PDB entry 2Z2P | X-ray diffraction, 2.80 A resolution | chains A and D of the 4 polymer chains in the assembly

# Chain A
Name: Virginiamycin B lyase
Source organism: Staphylococcus aureus
Notes: EC 4.2.99.-
Reference sequence: P17978 (VGB_STAAU); residues 1-299 here = UniProt positions 1-299
Sequence (299 residues; row label = number of the first residue in the row):
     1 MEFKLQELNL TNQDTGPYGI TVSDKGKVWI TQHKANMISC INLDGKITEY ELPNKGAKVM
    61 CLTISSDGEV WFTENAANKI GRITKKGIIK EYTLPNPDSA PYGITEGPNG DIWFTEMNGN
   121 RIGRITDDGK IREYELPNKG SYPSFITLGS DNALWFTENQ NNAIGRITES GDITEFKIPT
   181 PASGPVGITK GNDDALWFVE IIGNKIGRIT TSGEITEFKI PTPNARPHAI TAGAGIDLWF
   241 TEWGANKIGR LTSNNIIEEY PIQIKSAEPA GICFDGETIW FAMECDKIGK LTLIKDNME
Not modelled in the structure: 1, 295-299
Differences from the reference sequence: conflict Glu51 (Pro in P17978), Asn54 (Thr in P17978), Lys55 (Pro in P17978), Gly56 (Asp in P17978), Thr211 (Pro in P17978), Ser212 (Leu in P17978), Ala267 (Gly in P17978); engineered mutation Ala270 (His in P17978)
Metal / ion sites: Mg2+ site 1: Asp67, Glu69, Asp127; Mg2+ site 2: Glu268, Glu284 (shared with 1 residue of chain C)
Residues lining bound ligands:
  - dalfopristin (DOL; 5-(2-diethylamino-ethanesulfonyl)-21-hydroxy-10-isopropyl-11,19-dimethyl-9,26-dioxa-3,15,28-triaza-tricyclo[23.2.1.00,255]octacosa-1(27),12,17,19,25(28)-pentaene-2,8,14,23-tetraone), molecule 1: Asp14, Lys34, Trp243, Ser266, Glu268, Cys285
  - dalfopristin (DOL), molecule 2: Pro108, Asn109, Asp151, Asn152, Thr168, Glu169
Curated features (UniProtKB/Swiss-Prot):
  - binding site (substrate): His228
  - binding site (Mg(2+)): Glu268, Glu284
  - mutagenesis: Tyr18 (Y18F: 600-fold decrease in catalytic efficiency), His228 (H228A: Loss of activity), Glu268 (E268Q: 56-fold decrease in catalytic efficiency), Glu284 (E284Q: 137-fold decrease in catalytic efficiency)
Reported in the primary citation:
  - binding site for Quinupristin: Tyr18, Arg226, His228, Trp243
  - Mg2+ coordination: Glu268, Glu284
  - contacts within the chain: His33-Glu284, Trp243-Glu268
  - conformationally variable residues (side-chain flip): Tyr142, Gln160, Arg226, Trp243, Glu268, Glu284
  - catalytic residues: Tyr18, His228 (proposed by the authors, not directly observed)
  - catalytic residues: Glu268, Glu284

# Chain D
Name: Quinupristin
Sequence (8 residues; numbered 1 to 8; the number before each row is that of its first residue):
     1 XTXPXXXX
Covalent attachments: covalent link Thr2-004_7; covalent link MHV_6-MHT_8
Modified residues: MHW (3-hydroxypicolinic acid) at position 1, DBB (D-alpha-aminobutyric acid) at position 3, MHU (4-N,N-(dimethylamino)-L-phenylalanine) at position 5, MHV (4-oxo-L-pipecolic acid) at position 6, 004 ((2S)-amino(phenyl)ethanoic acid) at position 7, MHT ((3S)-3-(methylsulfanyl)-1-azabicyclo[2.2.2]octane) at position 8
Metal / ion sites: Mg2+: MHW_1 (shared with 2 residues of chain B)

# Chain A / chain D interface
Contacting residue pairs - 8 pairs, chain A then chain D:
  Asp24(A) with MHT_8(D)
  Ser66(A) with MHU_5(D); MHV_6(D); MHT_8(D)
  Glu106(A) with MHU_5(D)
  Pro108(A) with MHW_1(D)
  Leu148(A) with MHU_5(D)
  Asn152(A) with MHW_1(D)
Also at the interface, not in a pair above, chain A (7 interface residues in all): Gly107

# Summary
The interface between chain A and chain D involves 7 residues on one side and 4 on the other. Chain A binds
dalfopristin. From the paper: catalytic residues Tyr18(A), His228(A) and Glu268(A) among others; a binding
site for Quinupristin at Tyr18(A), Arg226(A) and His228(A) among others.
Here chain A is Virginiamycin B lyase (Staphylococcus aureus) and chain D is Quinupristin. Entry 2Z2P (Crystal
Structure of catalytically inactive H270A virginiamycin B lyase from Staphylococcus aureus with Quinupristin)
was determined by X-ray diffraction together with 2Z2N and 2Z2O from the same study.
